PDB entry 8JUC | X-ray diffraction, 1.54 A resolution | chain A

== Chain A ==
Name: Ubiquitin-conjugating enzyme E2 T
Source organism: Homo sapiens
Notes: EC 2.3.2.23
UniProt: Q9NPD8 (UBE2T_HUMAN); numbering as in UniProt (aligned over 1-154)
Amino-acid sequence (156 residues; each row starts with the number of its first residue; numbers below 1 keep their minus sign (Gly-1 is residue -1)):
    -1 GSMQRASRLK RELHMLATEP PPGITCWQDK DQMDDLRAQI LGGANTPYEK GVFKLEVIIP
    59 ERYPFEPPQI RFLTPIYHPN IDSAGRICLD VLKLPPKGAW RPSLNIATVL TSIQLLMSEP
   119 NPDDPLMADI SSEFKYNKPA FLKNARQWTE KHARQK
Unresolved in the structure: -1 to 0, 153-154
Construct notes: expression tag (-1 to 0)
UniProt features mapped onto this chain:
  - active site: Cys86 (Glycyl thioester intermediate)
  - cross-link: Lys91 (Glycyl lysine isopeptide (Lys-Gly) (interchain with G-Cter in ubiquitin))
Small-molecule neighbours: V23 (7-methyl-2-(trifluoromethyl)-3H-[1,2,4]triazolo[1,5-a]pyridin-5-one): Arg6, Arg9, Glu10, Met13, Leu14, Glu17, Pro18, Pro19, Asn103, Ala105

== Overview ==
Bound to chain A: compound V23. UniProt lists active-site residue Cys86.
Chain A is Ubiquitin-conjugating enzyme E2 T (Homo sapiens); the structure, Identification of small-molecule
binding sites of a ubiquitin-conjugating enzyme-UBE2T through fragment-based screening, was determined by
X-ray diffraction, deposited together with 8JVD.
